PDB entry 7X5Q | X-ray diffraction, 2.70 A resolution | chains B and H of the 7 polymer chains in the assembly

Chain B:
Name: Chitoporin
Source organism: Vibrio harveyi
Reference sequence: L0RVU0 (L0RVU0_VIBHA); residues 20-350 here correspond to UniProt positions 45-375 (UniProt number = residue number + 25)
Sequence (331 residues; each row starts with the number of its first residue):
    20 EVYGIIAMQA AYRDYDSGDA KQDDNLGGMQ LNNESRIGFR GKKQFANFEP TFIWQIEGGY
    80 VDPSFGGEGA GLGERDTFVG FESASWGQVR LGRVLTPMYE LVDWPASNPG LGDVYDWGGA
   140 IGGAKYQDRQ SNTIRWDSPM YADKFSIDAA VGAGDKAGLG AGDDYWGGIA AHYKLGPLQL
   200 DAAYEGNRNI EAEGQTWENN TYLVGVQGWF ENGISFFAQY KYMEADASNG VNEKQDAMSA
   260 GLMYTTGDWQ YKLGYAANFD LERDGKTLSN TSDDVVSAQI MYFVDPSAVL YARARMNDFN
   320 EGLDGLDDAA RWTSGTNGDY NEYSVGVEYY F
Ion coordination: Na+ site 1: D43, N44, G46 (shared with 1 residue of chain F); Na+ site 2: D81, P82, G85; Na+ site 3: Q146, Q149, D174; Na+ site 4: D156, D167; Na+ site 5: G181 (shared with 3 residues of chain E)

Chain H:
Name: Asp-gly-ala-asn-ser-asp
Sequence (6 residues; numbered 1 to 6; the number before each row is that of its first residue):
     1 DGANSD
What the authors report for this chain:
  - mutagenesis - D1A: decreased binding to chitohexaose

Interface between chain B and chain H:
Contacting residue pairs (13):
  Y79(B) with D1(H), hydrogen bond (side chain-backbone)
  R94(B) with D1(H), salt bridge
  L114(B) with D1(H)
  Y118(B) with G2(H), hydrogen bond (side chain-backbone)
  D122(B) with D1(H)
  D135(B) with G2(H)
  W136(B) with N4(H)
  D147(B) with G2(H); A3(H), hydrogen bond (side chain-backbone)
  R148(B) with D1(H), hydrogen bond (side chain-backbone); G2(H)
  W331(B) with N4(H); D6(H)
Interface residues without a listed pair, chain H (6 interface residues in all): S5

Summary:
10 residues of chain B and 6 residues of chain H are in contact; the contacts include 4 hydrogen bonds and 1
salt bridge. Polar pairs include R94(B)-D1(H), Y79(B)-D1(H) and Y118(B)-G2(H). D43(B), N44(B) and G46(B)
coordinate Na+ site 1. The paper reports that D1A of chain H reduces binding to chitohexaose.
Chain B is Chitoporin (Vibrio harveyi) and chain H is Asp-gly-ala-asn-ser-asp; the structure, Apo Truncated
VhChiP (Delta 1-19) in complex with peptide (DGANSDAAK), was determined by X-ray diffraction, deposited
together with 7EQM and 7EQR.
